7KH0 - chains B and N of the 7 polymer chains in the assembly; structure by electron microscopy, 2.80 A resolution.

Chain B:
Name: Guanine nucleotide-binding protein G(I)/G(S)/G(T) subunit beta-1
From: Homo sapiens
Reference sequence: P62873 (GBB1_HUMAN); residues 2-340 here = UniProt positions 2-340
Amino-acid sequence (350 residues; row label = number of the first residue in the row; numbers below 1 keep their minus sign (His-9 is residue -9)):
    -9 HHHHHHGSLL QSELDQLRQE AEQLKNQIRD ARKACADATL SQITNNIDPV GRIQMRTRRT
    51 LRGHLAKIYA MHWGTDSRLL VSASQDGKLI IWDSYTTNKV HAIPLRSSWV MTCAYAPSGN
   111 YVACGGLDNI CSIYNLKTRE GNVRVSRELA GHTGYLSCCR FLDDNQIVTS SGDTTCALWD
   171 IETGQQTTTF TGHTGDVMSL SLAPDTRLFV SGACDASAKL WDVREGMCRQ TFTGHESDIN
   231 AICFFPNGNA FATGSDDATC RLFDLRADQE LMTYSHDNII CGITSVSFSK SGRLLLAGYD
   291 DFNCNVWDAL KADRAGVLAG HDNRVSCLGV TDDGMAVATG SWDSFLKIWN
Disordered / not traced: -9 to 1
Construct notes: expression tag (-9 to 1)
UniProt features mapped onto this chain:
  - modified residue: Ser2 (N-acetylserine), His266 (Phosphohistidine)
  - natural variant: Leu30 (L30F: In MRD42; uncertain significance), Arg52 (R52G: In MRD42), Gly64 (G64V: In MRD42), Asp76 (D76E: In MRD42; D76G: In MRD42), Gly77 (G77S: In MRD42), Lys78 (K78R: In MRD42), Ile80 (I80N: In MRD42; I80T: In MRD42), His91 (H91R: In MRD42; uncertain significance), Ala92 (A92T: In MRD42), Pro94 (P94S: In MRD42), Leu95 (L95P: In MRD42), Arg96 (R96L: In MRD42), 5 further natural variant entries in UniProt

Chain N:
Name: Nanobody 35
From: Lama glama
Notes: antibody fragment or engineered binder
Amino-acid sequence (134 residues; row label = number of the first residue in the row):
     1 QVQLQESGGG LVQPGGSLRL SCAASGFTFS NYKMNWVRQA PGKGLEWVSD ISQSGASISY
    61 TGSVKGRFTI SRDNAKNTLY LQMNSLKPED TAVYYCARCP APFTRDCFDV TSTTYAYRGQ
   121 GTQVTVSSHH HHHH
Disordered / not traced: 127-134
Disulfides: Cys22-Cys96, Cys99-Cys107

How chain B and chain N interact:
Residue-residue contacts (13; chain B residue first):
  Arg8(B) - Gln120(N)  hydrogen bond
  Lys15(B) - Gln1(N)  hydrogen bond
  Cys204(B) - Tyr117(N)  hydrogen bond (backbone-side chain)
  Asp205(B) - Ala116(N)
  Asp205(B) - Tyr117(N)
  Ala206(B) - Tyr117(N)
  Glu226(B) - Val2(N)
  Glu226(B) - Tyr32(N)  hydrogen bond
  Glu226(B) - Arg98(N)  hydrogen bond (backbone-side chain)
  Ser227(B) - Pro100(N)  hydrogen bond (side chain-backbone)
  Ser227(B) - Tyr117(N)
  Asp228(B) - Tyr117(N)  hydrogen bond
  Asp246(B) - Pro102(N)
Also at the interface, not in a pair above, chain B (12 interface residues in all): Thr184, Asp247, Ile270
Also at the interface, not in a pair above, chain N (15 interface residues in all): Gly26, Phe27, Thr28, Ala101, Phe103, Thr114

In short:
12 residues of chain B and 15 residues of chain N are in contact, with 7 hydrogen bonds. Polar contacts
include Arg8(B)-Gln120(N), Lys15(B)-Gln1(N) and Cys204(B)-Tyr117(N).
Chain B is Guanine nucleotide-binding protein G(I)/G(S)/G(T) subunit beta-1 (Homo sapiens) and chain N is
Nanobody 35 (Lama glama); the structure, Cryo-EM structure of the human arginine vasopressin AVP-vasopressin
receptor V2R-Gs signaling complex, was determined by electron microscopy.
